PDB entry 9BTY | X-ray diffraction, 2.85 A resolution | chains A and B of the 8 polymer chains in the assembly

== Chain A ==
Name: Major histocompatibility complex class I-related gene protein
From: Homo sapiens
UniProtKB: Q95460 (HMR1_HUMAN); residues 1-270 here correspond to UniProt positions 23-292 (UniProt number = residue number + 22)
Sequence (271 residues; numbered 0 to 270; the number before each row is that of its first residue; numbering starts at 0):
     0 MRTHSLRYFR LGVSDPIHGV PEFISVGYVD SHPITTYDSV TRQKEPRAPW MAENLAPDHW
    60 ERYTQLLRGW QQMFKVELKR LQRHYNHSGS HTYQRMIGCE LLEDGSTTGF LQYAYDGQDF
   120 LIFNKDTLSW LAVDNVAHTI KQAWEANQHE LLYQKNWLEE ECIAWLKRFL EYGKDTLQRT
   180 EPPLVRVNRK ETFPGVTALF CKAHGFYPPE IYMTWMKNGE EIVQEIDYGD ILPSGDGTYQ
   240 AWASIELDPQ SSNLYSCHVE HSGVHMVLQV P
Unresolved in the structure: 190-195, 270
Differences from the reference sequence: initiating methionine (0); conflict Ser-261 (Cys283 in Q95460)
Disulfide bonds: Cys-98/Cys-161, Cys-200/Cys-256
Covalent attachments: 3,4-dimethoxybenzaldehyde (XIK) linked to Lys-43
Small-molecule neighbours: 3,4-dimethoxybenzaldehyde (XIK): Tyr-7, Phe-8, Arg-9, Ser-24, Tyr-62, Leu-66, Trp-69, Arg-94, Ile-96
Curated features (UniProtKB/Swiss-Prot):
  - binding site (5-(2-oxoethylideneamino)-6-(D-ribitylamino)uracil): Arg-9, Ser-24, Lys-43, Arg-94, Tyr-152, Gln-153
  - binding site (5-(2-oxopropylideneamino)-6-(D-ribitylamino)uracil): Arg-9, Ser-24, Lys-43, Arg-94, Tyr-152, Gln-153
  - binding site (7-hydroxy-6-methyl-8-(1-D-ribityl)lumazine): Arg-9, Ser-24, Lys-43, Arg-94, Tyr-152, Gln-153
  - binding site (8-(9H-purin-6-yl)-2-oxa-8-azabicyclo[3.3.1]nona-3,6-diene-4,6-dicarbaldehyde): Arg-9, Lys-43, His-58, Arg-94
  - binding site (2-amino-4-oxopteridine-6-carbaldehyde): Lys-43
  - binding site (pyridoxal): Lys-43
  - glycosylation: Asn-85 (N-linked (GlcNAc...) asparagine)
Reported in the primary citation:
  - binding site for 3,4-dimethoxybenzaldehyde: Tyr-7, Arg-9, Ser-24, Lys-43, Tyr-62, Trp-69, Arg-94

== Chain B ==
Name: Beta-2-microglobulin
From: Homo sapiens
UniProtKB: P61769 (B2MG_HUMAN); residues 1-99 here correspond to UniProt positions 21-119 (UniProt number = residue number + 20)
Sequence (100 residues; numbered 0 to 99; the number before each row is that of its first residue; numbering starts at 0):
     0 MIQRTPKIQV YSRHPAENGK SNFLNCYVSG FHPSDIEVDL LKNGERIEKV EHSDLSFSKD
    60 WSFYLLYYTE FTPTEKDEYA CRVNHVTLSQ PKIVKWDRDM
Unresolved in the structure: 0, 98-99
Differences from the reference sequence: initiating methionine (0)
Disulfide bonds: Cys-25/Cys-80
Curated features (UniProtKB/Swiss-Prot):
  - modified residue: Gln-2 (Pyrrolidone carboxylic acid)
  - glycosylation: Ile-1 (N-linked (Glc) (glycation) isoleucine), Lys-19 (N-linked (Glc) (glycation) lysine), Lys-41 (N-linked (Glc) (glycation) lysine), Lys-48 (N-linked (Glc) (glycation) lysine), Lys-58 (N-linked (Glc) (glycation) lysine), Lys-91 (N-linked (Glc) (glycation) lysine), Lys-94 (N-linked (Glc) (glycation) lysine)

== Chain A / chain B interface ==
Pairs across the interface - 45 pairs, chain A then chain B:
  Arg-6(A) with Lys-58(B)
  Phe-8(A) with Phe-56(B), hydrophobic; Ser-57(B)
  Leu-10(A) with Ser-33(B); Phe-56(B), hydrophobic
  Ile-16(A) with Asp-34(B)
  Ile-23(A) with Phe-56(B), hydrophobic
  Val-25(A) with Phe-56(B), hydrophobic
  Tyr-27(A) with Ser-55(B); Phe-56(B), hydrogen bond (side chain-backbone)
  Arg-46(A) with Asp-53(B), salt bridge
  Thr-91(A) with His-31(B), hydrogen bond
  Gln-93(A) with His-31(B); Trp-60(B), hydrogen bond (side chain-backbone); Phe-62(B)
  Arg-94(A) with Trp-60(B)
  Met-95(A) with Trp-60(B)
  Gln-111(A) with Trp-60(B)
  Tyr-112(A) with Trp-60(B)
  Ala-113(A) with Trp-60(B)
  Asp-115(A) with Ile-1(B); His-31(B)
  Gly-116(A) with Arg-3(B), hydrogen bond (backbone-side chain); His-31(B); Trp-60(B)
  Gln-117(A) with Ile-1(B); Arg-3(B)
  Asp-118(A) with Trp-60(B), hydrogen bond
  Arg-185(A) with Pro-14(B)
  His-203(A) with Pro-14(B)
  Asp-229(A) with Lys-6(B), salt bridge; Gln-8(B), hydrogen bond
  Leu-231(A) with Gln-8(B); Tyr-10(B); Tyr-26(B), hydrophobic
  Pro-232(A) with Tyr-10(B), hydrogen bond (backbone-side chain); Asn-24(B); Tyr-26(B)
  Ser-233(A) with Arg-12(B), hydrogen bond (backbone-side chain); Asn-24(B), hydrogen bond (backbone-side chain)
  Gly-234(A) with Arg-12(B), hydrogen bond (backbone-side chain)
  Asp-235(A) with Arg-12(B)
  Gln-239(A) with Tyr-10(B); Ser-11(B), hydrogen bond (side chain-backbone); Arg-12(B), hydrogen bond (side chain-backbone)
Also at the interface, not in a pair above, chain A (29 interface residues in all): Val-19
Also at the interface, not in a pair above, chain B (24 interface residues in all): Leu-54, Asp-59, Tyr-63, Leu-65

== Overview ==
29 residues of chain A face 24 of chain B across their interface; the contacts include 12 hydrogen bonds and 2
salt bridges. Polar pairs include Arg-46(A)/Asp-53(B), Asp-229(A)/Lys-6(B) and Tyr-27(A)/Phe-56(B).
3,4-dimethoxybenzaldehyde is covalently linked to Lys-43(A). From the paper: a binding site for
3,4-dimethoxybenzaldehyde at Tyr-7(A), Arg-9(A) and Ser-24(A) among others.
Chain A is Major histocompatibility complex class I-related gene protein and chain B is Beta-2-microglobulin,
both from Homo sapiens; the structure, Structure of human MAIT A-F7 TCR in complex with human
MR1-veratraldehyde, was determined by X-ray diffraction together with 9BTX, 9BTZ and 9BU0 from the same study.
